PDB entry 9EQB | X-ray diffraction, 1.36 A resolution | chain A

Chain A:
Molecule: Ferritin, mitochondrial
Organism: Homo sapiens
Notes: EC 1.16.3.1
Reference sequence: Q8N4E7 (FTMT_HUMAN); residues 10-182 here correspond to UniProt positions 70-242 (UniProt number = residue number + 60)
Sequence (174 residues; numbered 9 to 182; the number before each row is that of its first residue):
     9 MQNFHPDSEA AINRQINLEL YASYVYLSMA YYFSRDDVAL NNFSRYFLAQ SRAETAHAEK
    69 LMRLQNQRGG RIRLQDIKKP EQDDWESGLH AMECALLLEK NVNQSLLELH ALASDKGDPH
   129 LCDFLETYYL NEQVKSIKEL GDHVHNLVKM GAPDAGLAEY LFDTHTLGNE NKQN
Unresolved in the structure: 9, 177-182
Differences from the reference sequence: initiating methionine (9); engineered mutation Ala-57 (His117 in Q8N4E7), Ala-61 (Glu121 in Q8N4E7), Ala-64 (Glu124 in Q8N4E7)
Ion coordination: Fe ion site 1: Glu-27, Glu-62, His-65; Fe ion site 2: Glu-62, Glu-107; Mg2+: Glu-140, Ser-144; Fe ion site 3 near His-173 (its only coordinating residue here)
Curated features (UniProtKB/Swiss-Prot):
  - binding site (Fe cation): Glu-27, Glu-62, His-65, Glu-107, Gln-141
From the paper describing this entry:
  - mutagenesis - D131A: abolished binding to Fe2+
  - mutagenesis - E134A, E140A: decreased binding to Fe2+
  - mutagenesis - D131A, E140A: decreased catalytic activity
  - mutagenesis - E134A: unchanged catalytic activity

Summary:
The Fe ion site 1 is built by Glu-27, Glu-62 and His-65. The Fe ion site 2 is built by Glu-62 and Glu-107.
UniProt lists 5 Fe cation-binding residues. From the paper: E134A and E140A reduce binding to Fe2+; D131A and
E140A reduce catalytic activity.
Chain A is Ferritin, mitochondrial (Homo sapiens); the structure, Iron loaded mitochondrial ferritin
H57A/E61A/E64A variant exposed to oxygen for 20 minutes, was determined by X-ray diffraction (same publication
as 9EQ8, 9EQ9, 9EQA and 9EQC).
